8SZZ - chains S and r of the 48 polymer chains in the assembly; structure by electron microscopy, 2.90 A resolution.

# Chain S (and r)
Name: O32-ZL4 Component A
Notes: chain r of this document is another copy of the same molecule, construct and numbering; everything in this record applies to it too
Chain sequence (76 residues; numbered 0 to 75; the number before each row is that of its first residue; numbering starts at 0):
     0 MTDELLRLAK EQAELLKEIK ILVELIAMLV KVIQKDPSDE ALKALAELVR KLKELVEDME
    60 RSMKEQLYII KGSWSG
Unresolved in the structure: 0, 71-75

# Interface between chain S and chain r
Residue-residue contacts - 30 pairs, chain S then chain r:
  Ala8(S) - Leu66(r)  hydrophobic
  Gln11(S) - Gln11(r)
  Gln11(S) - Met62(r)
  Ala12(S) - Met62(r)  hydrophobic
  Leu15(S) - Met58(r)  hydrophobic
  Leu15(S) - Glu59(r)
  Leu15(S) - Met62(r)  hydrophobic
  Lys19(S) - Glu59(r)  salt bridge
  Val22(S) - Leu51(r)  hydrophobic
  Val22(S) - Lys52(r)
  Ala26(S) - Val48(r)  hydrophobic
  Val29(S) - Leu44(r)  hydrophobic
  Ile32(S) - Leu41(r)  hydrophobic
  Gln33(S) - Leu41(r)  hydrogen bond (side chain-backbone)
  Gln33(S) - Lys42(r)
  Gln33(S) - Ala45(r)
  Leu41(S) - Ile32(r)  hydrophobic
  Leu44(S) - Val29(r)  hydrophobic
  Leu44(S) - Leu44(r)  hydrophobic
  Val48(S) - Ala26(r)  hydrophobic
  Leu51(S) - Leu51(r)  hydrophobic
  Lys52(S) - Val22(r)
  Lys52(S) - Ala26(r)
  Val55(S) - Lys19(r)
  Glu59(S) - Leu15(r)
  Glu59(S) - Lys19(r)
  Met62(S) - Gln11(r)
  Met62(S) - Leu15(r)  hydrophobic
  Gln65(S) - Gln65(r)
  Leu66(S) - Leu5(r)  hydrophobic
Other interface residues (no listed pair), chain S (26 interface residues in all): Ile18, Ile25, Lys42, Ala45, Glu56, Met58
Other interface residues (no listed pair), chain r (27 interface residues in all): Ala8, Ala12, Ile18, Glu23, Ile25, Gln33, Val55

# In short
26 residues of chain S face 27 of chain r across their interface, with 1 hydrogen bond and 1 salt bridge.
Polar contacts include Lys19(S)-Glu59(r) and Gln33(S)-Leu41(r).
Chain S and chain r are both O32-ZL4 Component A; the structure, CryoEM Structure of Computationally Designed
Nanocage O32-ZL4, was determined by electron microscopy, deposited together with 8CUS, 8CUT, 8CUU, 8CUV, 8CUW,
8CWS and 3 further entries.
